PDB entry 2AX9 | X-ray diffraction, 1.65 A resolution | chain A

Chain A:
Name: Androgen receptor
Source organism: Homo sapiens
Notes: fragment: Ligand Binding Domain (residues 663-918)
UniProt: P10275 (ANDR_HUMAN); residues 664-919 here correspond to UniProt positions 663-918 (UniProt number = residue number - 1)
Chain sequence (256 residues; row label = number of the first residue in the row):
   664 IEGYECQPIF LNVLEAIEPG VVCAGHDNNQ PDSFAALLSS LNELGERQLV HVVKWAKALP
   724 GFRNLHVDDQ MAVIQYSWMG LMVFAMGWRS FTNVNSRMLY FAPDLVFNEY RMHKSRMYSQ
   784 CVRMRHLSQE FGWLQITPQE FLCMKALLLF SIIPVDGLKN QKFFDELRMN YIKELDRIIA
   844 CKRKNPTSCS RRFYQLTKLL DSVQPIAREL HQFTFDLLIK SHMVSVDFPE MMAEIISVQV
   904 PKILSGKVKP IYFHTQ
Disordered / not traced: 664-671, 844-851, 918-919
Small-molecule neighbours: R-3 (BHM; (R)-3-bromo-2-hydroxy-2-methyl-N-[4-nitro-3-(trifluoromethyl)phenyl]propanamide): Leu701, Leu704, Asn705, Leu707, Gly708, Gln711, Trp741, Met742, Met745, Val746, Met749, Arg752, Phe764, Met780, Met787, Leu873, Phe876, Thr877
Curated features (UniProtKB/Swiss-Prot):
  - cross-link: Lys847 (Glycyl lysine isopeptide (Lys-Gly) (interchain with G-Cter in ubiquitin))
Reported in the primary citation:
  - binding site for R-3: Leu704, Asn705, Gln711, Trp741, Met742, Arg752
  - conformationally variable residues (side-chain flip): Thr877, Met895
  - mutagenesis - T877A: increased signaling in response to R-3
  - mutagenesis - W741L, M895T: decreased signaling in response to R-3
  - mutagenesis - T877A: increased signaling in response to HF
  - mutagenesis - W741L, T877A: decreased signaling in response to DHT
  - mutagenesis - M895T: increased signaling in response to R-bicalutamide
  - mutagenesis - M895T: unchanged signaling in response to HF

Summary:
Ligands of chain A: R-3. The paper reports a binding site for R-3 at Leu704, Asn705 and Gln711 among others;
W741L and M895T reduce signaling in response to R-3.
Chain A is Androgen receptor (Homo sapiens); the structure, Crystal Structure Of The Androgen Receptor Ligand
Binding Domain In Complex With R-3, was determined by X-ray diffraction together with 2AX6, 2AX7, 2AX8 and
2AXA from the same study.
